8QYV - chains A and J of the 19 polymer chains in the assembly; structure by electron microscopy, 3.50 A resolution.

[Chain A]
Name: Histone H3
From: Saccharomyces cerevisiae S288C
Reference sequence: P61830 (H3_YEAST); residues 0-135 here correspond to UniProt positions 1-136 (UniProt number = residue number + 1)
Sequence (136 residues; numbered 0 to 135; the number before each row is that of its first residue; numbering starts at 0):
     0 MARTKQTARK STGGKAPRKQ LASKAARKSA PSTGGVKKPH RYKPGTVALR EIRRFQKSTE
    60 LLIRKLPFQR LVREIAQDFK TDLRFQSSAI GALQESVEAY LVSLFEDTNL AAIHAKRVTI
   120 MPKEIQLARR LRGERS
Unresolved in the structure: 0-43, 134-135
Differences from the reference sequence: engineered mutation Met120 (Gln121 in P61830), Pro121 (Lys122 in P61830), Gln125 (Lys126 in P61830); conflict Glu123 (Asp124 in P61830)
Swiss-Prot annotation at these positions:
  - modified residue: Lys4 (N6,N6,N6-trimethyllysine), Lys9 (N6-acetyllysine), Ser10 (Phosphoserine), Lys14 (N6,N6-dimethyllysine), Lys18 (N6-acetyllysine), Lys23 (N6-acetyllysine), Lys27 (N6,N6,N6-trimethyllysine), Lys36 (N6,N6,N6-trimethyllysine), Lys37 (N6-acetyllysine), Lys56 (N6-acetyllysine), Lys64 (N6-acetyllysine), Lys79 (N6,N6,N6-trimethyllysine)

[Chain J]
Molecule: 118-nt DNA strand
Sequence (118 nucleotides; each row starts with the number of its first residue; numbers below 1 keep their minus sign (DG-42 is residue -42)):
   -42 GACTAGGGAG TAATCCCCTT GGCGGTTAAA ACGCGGGGGA CAGCGCGTAC GTGCGTTTAA
    18 GCGGTGCTAG AGCTGTCTAC GACCAATTGA GCGGCCTCGG CACCGGGATT CTCCAGGG

[Chain A / chain J interface]
Pairs across the interface (7):
  Arg63(A) with DA17(J), sugar contact
  Lys64(A) with DG18(J), phosphate contact
  Leu65(A) with DA17(J), phosphate contact; DG18(J), phosphate contact
  Pro66(A) with DA17(J), phosphate contact
  Arg69(A) with DA17(J), salt bridge to the phosphate
  Arg83(A) with DG27(J), hydrogen bond to the sugar
Interface residues without a listed pair, chain J (4 interface residues in all): DA26

[In short]
6 residues of chain A face 4 of chain J across their interface, with 1 hydrogen bond and 1 salt bridge. Polar
contacts include Arg83(A)-DG27(J) and Arg69(A)-DA17(J).
Chain A is Histone H3 (Saccharomyces cerevisiae S288C) and chain J is a 118-nt DNA strand; the structure,
SWR1-hexasome complex, was determined by electron microscopy together with 8QZ0 and 9FBW from the same study.
